Entry 6KK7 (X-ray diffraction, 3.10 A resolution); this record covers chain A.

Chain A:
Name: Glucagon-like peptide 1 receptor, Endolysin
Organism: Homo sapiens
UniProtKB: chimeric construct of P43220, P00720: residues 128-257 from P43220 (GLP1R_HUMAN) positions 128-257 (same numbers); residues 1001-1160 from P00720 positions 2-161 (UniProt number = residue number - 999); residues 261-431 from P43220 (GLP1R_HUMAN) positions 261-431 (same numbers)
Amino-acid sequence (455 residues; numbered 127 to 431; the number before each row is that of its first residue):
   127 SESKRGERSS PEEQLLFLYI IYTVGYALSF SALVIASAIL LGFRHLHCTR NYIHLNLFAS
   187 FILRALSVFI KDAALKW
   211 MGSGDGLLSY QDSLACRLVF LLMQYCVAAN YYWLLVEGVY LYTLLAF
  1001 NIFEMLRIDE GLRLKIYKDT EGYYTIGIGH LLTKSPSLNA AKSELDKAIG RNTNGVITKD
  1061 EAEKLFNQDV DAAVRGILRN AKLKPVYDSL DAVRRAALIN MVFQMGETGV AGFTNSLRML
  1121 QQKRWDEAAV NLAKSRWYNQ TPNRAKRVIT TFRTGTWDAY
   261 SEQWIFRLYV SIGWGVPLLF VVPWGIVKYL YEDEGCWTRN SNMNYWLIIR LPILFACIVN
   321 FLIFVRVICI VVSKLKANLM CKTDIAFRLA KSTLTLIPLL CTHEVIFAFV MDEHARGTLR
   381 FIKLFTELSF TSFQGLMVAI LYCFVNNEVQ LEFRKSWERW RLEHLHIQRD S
Disordered / not traced: 127-135, 211-217, 373-379, 423-431
Differences from the reference sequence: expression tag (127); linker (212-214); engineered mutation Ala-225 (Ser in P43220), Cys-317 (Ile in P43220), Ile-318 (Gly in P43220), Ala-346 (Lys in P43220), Phe-347 (Cys in P43220), Cys-361 (Gly in P43220), Gly-1011 (Arg12 in P00720), Thr-1053 (Cys54 in P00720), Ala-1096 (Cys97 in P00720), Arg-1136 (Ile137 in P00720)
Disulfide bonds: Cys-226/Cys-296, Cys-317/Cys-361
Small-molecule neighbours: 97Y (N-{4-[(R)-(3,3-dimethylcyclobutyl)({6-[4-(trifluoromethyl)-1H-imidazol-1-yl]pyridin-3-yl}amino)methyl]benzene-1-carbonyl}-beta-alanine): Ile-328, Val-331, Leu-335, Phe-347, Arg-348, Lys-351, Ser-352, Leu-354, Thr-355, Leu-401, Val-405, Asn-406, Asn-407
UniProt features mapped onto this chain:
  - active site (Proton donor/acceptor): Glu-1010, Asp-1019
  - binding site (substrate): Leu-1031, Phe-1103, Ser-1116, Asn-1131
Reported in the primary citation:
  - mutagenesis - I196F, C347F: increased stability
  - conformationally variable residues: Ile-366
  - mutagenesis - M233C: unchanged stability
  - mutagenesis - G318I: increased expression
  - mutagenesis - S389L: decreased stability

In short:
Ligands of chain A: compound 97Y. From UniProt: active-site residues Glu-1010 and Asp-1019 and 4
substrate-binding residues. From the paper: I196F and C347F increase stability; conformational variability at
Ile-366; 5 substitutions were tested in all.
Chain A is Glucagon-like peptide 1 receptor, Endolysin (Homo sapiens); the structure, Structure of
thermal-stabilised(M6) human GLP-1 receptor transmembrane domain, was determined by X-ray diffraction (same
publication as 6KJV and 6KK1).
